9JT2 - chains E and G of the 18 polymer chains in the assembly; structure by electron microscopy, 3.19 A resolution.

# Chain E
Name: Ago
Source organism: Novosphingopyxis baekryungensis DSM 16222
Sequence (485 residues; row label = number of the first residue in the row):
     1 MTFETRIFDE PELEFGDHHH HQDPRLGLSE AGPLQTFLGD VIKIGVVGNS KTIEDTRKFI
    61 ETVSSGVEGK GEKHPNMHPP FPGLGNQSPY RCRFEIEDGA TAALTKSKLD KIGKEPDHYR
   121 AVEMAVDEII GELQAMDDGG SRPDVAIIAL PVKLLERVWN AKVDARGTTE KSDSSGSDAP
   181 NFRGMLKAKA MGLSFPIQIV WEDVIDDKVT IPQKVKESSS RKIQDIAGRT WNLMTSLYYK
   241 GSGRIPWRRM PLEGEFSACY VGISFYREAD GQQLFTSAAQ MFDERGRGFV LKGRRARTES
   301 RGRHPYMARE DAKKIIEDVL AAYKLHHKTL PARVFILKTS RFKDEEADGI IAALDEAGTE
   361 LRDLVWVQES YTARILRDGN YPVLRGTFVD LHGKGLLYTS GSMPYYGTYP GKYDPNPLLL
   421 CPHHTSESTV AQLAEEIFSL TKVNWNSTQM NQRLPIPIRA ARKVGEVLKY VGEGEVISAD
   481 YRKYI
Not modelled in the structure: 1, 163-178
Bound ions: Mg2+: Asn-446, Ile-485 (shared with A1(G), A3(G) of chain G)
From the paper describing this entry:
  - mutagenesis - E97A/G140A/R142A/R244A, Q134A/R142A/R295A/D480A, E253A/F256A/R285A/R287A/K324A/E360A: abolished catalytic activity

# Chain G
Molecule: 20-nt RNA strand
Source organism: Novosphingopyxis baekryungensis DSM 16222
Sequence (20 nucleotides; row label = number of the first residue in the row):
     1 AUACUGCACA GCUGACGAUA
Bound ions: Mg2+: A1, A3 (shared with Asn-446(E), Ile-485(E) of chain E)

# How chain E and chain G interact
Contacting residue pairs (44; chain E residue first):
  Trp-159(E) / A1(G)  base contact
  Asn-181(E) / A1(G)  hydrogen bond to the base
  Phe-182(E) / A1(G)  base contact
  Arg-183(E) / A1(G)  salt bridge to the phosphate
  Lys-187(E) / A1(G)  salt bridge to the phosphate
  Gln-198(E) / A1(G)  phosphate contact
  Ile-199(E) / A1(G)  sugar contact
  Ile-199(E) / U2(G)  sugar contact
  Val-200(E) / U2(G)  phosphate contact
  Trp-201(E) / A1(G)  hydrogen bond to the base
  Trp-201(E) / U2(G)  hydrogen bond to the phosphate
  Val-204(E) / U2(G)  phosphate contact
  Arg-221(E) / U2(G)  salt bridge to the phosphate
  Ile-223(E) / U2(G)  base contact
  Gln-224(E) / U2(G)  hydrogen bond to the base
  Gln-224(E) / A3(G)  base contact
  Gly-228(E) / U2(G)  base contact
  Arg-229(E) / U2(G)  base contact
  Asn-232(E) / U2(G)  hydrogen bond to the base
  Leu-233(E) / U2(G)  hydrogen bond to the sugar
  Lys-240(E) / A1(G)  salt bridge to the phosphate
  Gln-272(E) / G11(G)  sugar contact
  Arg-303(E) / C12(G)  hydrogen bond to the phosphate
  Arg-303(E) / U13(G)  salt bridge to the phosphate
  His-304(E) / U13(G)  phosphate contact
  His-304(E) / G14(G)  salt bridge to the phosphate
  Ser-400(E) / G6(G)  hydrogen bond to the phosphate
  Tyr-413(E) / G6(G)  sugar contact
  Tyr-413(E) / C7(G)  phosphate contact
  Asp-414(E) / G6(G)  sugar contact
  Pro-415(E) / G6(G)  phosphate contact
  Asn-416(E) / G6(G)  hydrogen bond to the phosphate
  Asn-444(E) / C4(G)  hydrogen bond to the phosphate
  Asn-446(E) / A3(G)  hydrogen bond to the phosphate
  Ser-447(E) / A3(G)  phosphate contact
  Ser-447(E) / C4(G)  phosphate contact
  Gln-449(E) / C4(G)  hydrogen bond to the sugar
  Asn-451(E) / C4(G)  sugar contact
  Asn-451(E) / U5(G)  sugar contact
  Arg-453(E) / U5(G)  hydrogen bond to the phosphate
  Arg-453(E) / G6(G)  phosphate contact
  Arg-459(E) / C4(G)  phosphate contact
  Arg-459(E) / U5(G)  salt bridge to the phosphate
  Ile-485(E) / A1(G)  phosphate contact
Also at the interface, not in a pair above, chain E (39 interface residues in all): Leu-150, Ile-197, Pro-305, Lys-412, Gln-452

# In short
The interface between chain E and chain G involves 39 residues on one side and 11 on the other; the contacts
include 13 hydrogen bonds and 7 salt bridges. Among the polar pairs are Asn-181(E)/A1(G), Trp-201(E)/A1(G) and
Gln-224(E)/U2(G). The paper reports that E97A/G140A/R142A/R244A, Q134A/R142A/R295A/D480A and
E253A/F256A/R285A/R287A/K324A/E360A of chain E abolish catalytic activity.
Here chain E is Ago and chain G is a 20-nt RNA strand, both from Novosphingopyxis baekryungensis DSM 16222.
Entry 9JT2 (substrate-bound NbaSPARDA complexes) was determined by electron microscopy together with 9JSB,
9JSP and 9JSZ from the same study.
